8T8M - chains A and B of the 4 polymer chains in the assembly; structure by electron microscopy, 3.00 A resolution.

Chain A (and B):
Molecule: Metabotropic glutamate receptor 5
Source organism: Homo sapiens
Notes: chain B of this document is another copy of the same molecule, construct and numbering; everything in this record applies to it too
UniProt: P41594 (GRM5_HUMAN); numbering as in UniProt (aligned over 20-876)
Chain sequence (881 residues; row label = number of the first residue in the row; numbers below 1 keep their minus sign (Met-4 is residue -4)):
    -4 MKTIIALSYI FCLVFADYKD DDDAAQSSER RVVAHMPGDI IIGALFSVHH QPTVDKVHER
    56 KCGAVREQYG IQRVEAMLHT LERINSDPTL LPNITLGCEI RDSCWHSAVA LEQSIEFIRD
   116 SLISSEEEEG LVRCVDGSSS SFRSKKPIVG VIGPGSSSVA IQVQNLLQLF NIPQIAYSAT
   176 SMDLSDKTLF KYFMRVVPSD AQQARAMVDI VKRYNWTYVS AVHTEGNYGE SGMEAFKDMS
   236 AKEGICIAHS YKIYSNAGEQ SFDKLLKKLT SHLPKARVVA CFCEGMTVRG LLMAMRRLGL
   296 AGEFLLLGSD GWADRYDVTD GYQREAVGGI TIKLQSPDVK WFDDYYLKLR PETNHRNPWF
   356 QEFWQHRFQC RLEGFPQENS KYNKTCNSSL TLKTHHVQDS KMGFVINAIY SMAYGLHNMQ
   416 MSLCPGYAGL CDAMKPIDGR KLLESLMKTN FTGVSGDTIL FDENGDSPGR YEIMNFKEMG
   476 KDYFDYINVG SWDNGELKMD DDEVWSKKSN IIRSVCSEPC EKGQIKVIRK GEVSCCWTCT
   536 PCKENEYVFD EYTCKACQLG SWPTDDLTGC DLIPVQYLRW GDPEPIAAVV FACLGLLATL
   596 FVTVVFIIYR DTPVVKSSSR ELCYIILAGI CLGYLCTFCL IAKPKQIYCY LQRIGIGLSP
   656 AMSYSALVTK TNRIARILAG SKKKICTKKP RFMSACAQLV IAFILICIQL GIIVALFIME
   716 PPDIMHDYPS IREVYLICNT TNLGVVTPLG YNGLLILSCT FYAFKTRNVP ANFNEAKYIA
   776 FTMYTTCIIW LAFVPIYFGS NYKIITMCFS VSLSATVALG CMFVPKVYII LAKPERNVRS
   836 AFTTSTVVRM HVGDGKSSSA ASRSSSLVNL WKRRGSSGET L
Unresolved in the structure: -4 to 24, 118-140, 418-427, 674-685, 827-876 (chain B: -4 to 24, 118-140, 674-685, 827-876)
Sequence notes: initiating methionine (-4); expression tag (-3 to 19)
Curated features (UniProtKB/Swiss-Prot):
  - binding site (L-glutamate): Tyr64, Ser152, Ser173 to Thr175, Tyr223, Asp305, Lys396
  - modified residue: Ser861 (Phosphoserine), Arg869 (Omega-N-methylarginine)
  - glycosylation (N-linked (GlcNAc...) asparagine): Asn88, Asn210, Asn378, Asn382, Asn445, Asn734
  - mutagenesis: Ser613 (S613A/K: Increased constitutive signaling activity), Ser614 (S614D: Decreased constitutive signaling activity), Lys665 (K665A: Increased constitutive signaling activity), Glu770 (E770A: Increased constitutive signaling activity)
Disulfides: Cys57-Cys99, Cys241-Cys530, Cys365-Cys381, Cys511-Cys531, Cys515-Cys534, Cys537-Cys549, Cys552-Cys565
Ligand contacts: quisqualate (QUS; (S)-2-amino-3-(3,5-dioxo-[1,2,4]oxadiazolidin-2-yl)-propionic acid): Tyr64, Trp100, Gly150, Ser151, Ser152, Ser173, Ala174, Thr175, Tyr223, Glu279, Gly280, Asp305, Gly306, Arg310, Lys396
What the authors report for this chain:
  - binding site for quisqualate: Trp100, Glu279
  - conformationally variable residues (domain motion, helix shift, side-chain flip): Trp100, Phe165, Lys476, Glu527
  - contacts within the chain: Glu111-Arg114

Interface between chain A and chain B:
Contacting residue pairs (27; chain A residue first):
  Val52(A) - Thr183(B)
  His53(A) - Lys182(B)
  His53(A) - Thr183(B)  hydrogen bond (side chain-backbone)
  Leu106(A) - Leu164(B)  hydrophobic
  Glu107(A) - Leu164(B)
  Ile110(A) - Leu161(B)  hydrophobic
  Ile110(A) - Leu164(B)  hydrophobic
  Ile110(A) - Phe165(B)  hydrophobic
  Leu117(A) - Arg114(B)
  Leu117(A) - Leu117(B)  hydrophobic
  Gln157(A) - Gln157(B)  hydrogen bond
  Gln157(A) - Asn160(B)  hydrogen bond
  Asn160(A) - Leu106(B)
  Asn160(A) - Gln157(B)  hydrogen bond
  Leu164(A) - Arg55(B)
  Leu164(A) - Leu106(B)  hydrophobic
  Leu164(A) - Ile110(B)  hydrophobic
  Lys182(A) - His53(B)  hydrogen bond (backbone-side chain)
  Thr183(A) - Val52(B)
  Thr183(A) - His53(B)  hydrogen bond (backbone-side chain)
  Leu184(A) - Tyr249(B)
  Arg524(A) - Arg524(B)
  Arg524(A) - Gly526(B)
  Arg524(A) - Val528(B)
  Arg524(A) - Ser529(B)
  Gly526(A) - Ser529(B)
  Lys538(A) - Glu541(B)  salt bridge
Other interface residues (no listed pair), chain A (24 interface residues in all): Arg55, Ala103, Arg114, Leu161, Phe165, Lys186, Tyr249, Ser529, Ala787
Other interface residues (no listed pair), chain B (27 interface residues in all): Ala103, Glu107, Ile113, Gln163, Leu184, Lys186, Ala787

Summary:
Chain A and chain B form an interface of 24 and 27 residues respectively; the contacts include 6 hydrogen
bonds and 1 salt bridge. Polar contacts include Lys538(A)-Glu541(B), His53(A)-Thr183(B) and
Gln157(A)-Gln157(B). Chain A binds quisqualate. From the paper: a binding site for quisqualate at Trp100(A)
and Glu279(A); conformational variability at Trp100(A), Phe165(A) and Lys476(A) among others.
Both chains are Metabotropic glutamate receptor 5 (Homo sapiens). Entry 8T8M (Quis-bound intermediate mGlu5)
was determined by electron microscopy, deposited together with 8T6J, 8T7H and 8TAO.
